PDB entry 8C2H | electron microscopy, 2.64 A resolution | chains B and G of the 8 polymer chains in the assembly

# Chain B
Name: Glutamate receptor 1 flip isoform
From: Rattus norvegicus
UniProt: P19490 (GRIA1_RAT), isoform P19490-2; the construct has insertions or renumbered stretches relative to UniProt, so the offset changes along the chain: -25 to -7 = UniProt 1-19; 2-889 = UniProt 20-907
Chain sequence (915 residues; numbered -25 to 889; the number before each row is that of its first residue; numbers below 1 keep their minus sign (Met-25 is residue -25)):
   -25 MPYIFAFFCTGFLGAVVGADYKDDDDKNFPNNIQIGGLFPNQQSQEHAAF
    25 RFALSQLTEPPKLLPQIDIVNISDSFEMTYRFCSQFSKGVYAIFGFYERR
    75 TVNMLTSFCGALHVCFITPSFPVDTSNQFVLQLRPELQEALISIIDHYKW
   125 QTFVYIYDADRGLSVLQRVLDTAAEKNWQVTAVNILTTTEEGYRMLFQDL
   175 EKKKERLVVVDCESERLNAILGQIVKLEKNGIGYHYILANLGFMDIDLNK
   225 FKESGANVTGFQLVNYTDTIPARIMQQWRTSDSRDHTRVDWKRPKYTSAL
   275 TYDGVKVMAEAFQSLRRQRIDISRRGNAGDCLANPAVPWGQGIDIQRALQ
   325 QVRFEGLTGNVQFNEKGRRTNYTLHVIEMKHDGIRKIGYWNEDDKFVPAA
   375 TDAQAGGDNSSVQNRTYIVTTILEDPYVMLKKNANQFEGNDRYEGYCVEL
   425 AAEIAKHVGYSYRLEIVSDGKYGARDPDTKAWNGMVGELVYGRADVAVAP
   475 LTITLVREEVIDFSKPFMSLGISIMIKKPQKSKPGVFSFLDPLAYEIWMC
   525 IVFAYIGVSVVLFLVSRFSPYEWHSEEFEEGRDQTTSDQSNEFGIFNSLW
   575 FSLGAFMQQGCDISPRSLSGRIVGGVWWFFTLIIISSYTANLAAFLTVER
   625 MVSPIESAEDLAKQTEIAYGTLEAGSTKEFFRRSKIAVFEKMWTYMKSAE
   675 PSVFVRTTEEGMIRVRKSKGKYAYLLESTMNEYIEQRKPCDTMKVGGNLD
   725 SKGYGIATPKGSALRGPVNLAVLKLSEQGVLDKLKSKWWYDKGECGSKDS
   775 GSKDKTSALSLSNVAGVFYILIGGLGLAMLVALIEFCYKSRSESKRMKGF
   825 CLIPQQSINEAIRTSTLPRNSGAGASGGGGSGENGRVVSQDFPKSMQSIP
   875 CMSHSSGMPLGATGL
Not modelled in the structure: -25 to 505, 544-564, 624-778, 816-889
Differences from the reference sequence: insertion (-6 to 1)
UniProt features mapped onto this chain:
  - motif: Ala886 to Leu889 (PDZ-binding)
  - binding site (L-glutamate): Pro474, Thr476, Arg481, Ser650, Thr651, Glu701
  - modified residue (Phosphoserine): Ser627, Ser692, Ser831, Ser845
  - lipidation (S-palmitoyl cysteine): Cys585, Cys811
  - glycosylation (N-linked (GlcNAc...) asparagine): Asn45, Asn231, Asn239, Asn345, Asn383, Asn388

# Chain G
Name: Voltage-dependent calcium channel gamma-3 subunit
From: Rattus norvegicus
UniProt: Q8VHX0 (CCG3_RAT); numbering as in UniProt (aligned over 2-315)
Chain sequence (314 residues; row label = number of the first residue in the row):
     2 RMCDRGIQMLITTVGAFAAFSLMTIAVGTDYWLYSRGVCRTKSTSDNETS
    52 RKNEEVMTHSGLWRTCCLEGAFRGVCKKIDHFPEDADYEQDTAEYLLRAV
   102 RASSVFPILSVTLLFFGGLCVAASEFHRSRHSVILSAGIFFVSAGLSNII
   152 GIIVYISANAGDPGQRDSKKSYSYGWSFYFGAFSFIIAEIVGVVAVHIYI
   202 EKHQQLRARSHSELLKKSTFARLPPYRYRFRRRSSSRSTEPRSRDLSPIS
   252 KGFHTIPSTDISMFTLSRDPSKLTMGTLLNSDRDHAFLQFHNSTPKEFKE
   302 SLHNNPANRRTTPV
Not modelled in the structure: 2-4, 42-55, 85-91, 162-171, 210-315
Cystine bridges: Cys40-Cys68, Cys67-Cys77
UniProt features mapped onto this chain:
  - modified residue: Ser248 (Phosphoserine)

# Chain B / chain G interface
Pairs across the interface (23; chain B residue first):
  Tyr519(B) - Tyr180(G)  hydrogen bond
  Glu520(B) - Ile157(G)
  Glu520(B) - Tyr173(G)  hydrogen bond
  Glu520(B) - Tyr175(G)  hydrogen bond
  Met523(B) - Ile153(G)  hydrophobic
  Met523(B) - Ile157(G)  hydrophobic
  Met523(B) - Phe179(G)  hydrophobic
  Cys524(B) - Ile154(G)  hydrophobic
  Phe527(B) - Ile150(G)
  Phe527(B) - Ile153(G)  hydrophobic
  Phe527(B) - Ala183(G)  hydrophobic
  Phe527(B) - Phe186(G)
  Ile530(B) - Phe186(G)  hydrophobic
  Ile530(B) - Glu190(G)
  Val534(B) - Val143(G)  hydrophobic
  Val534(B) - Glu190(G)
  Val534(B) - Val194(G)  hydrophobic
  Val535(B) - Val143(G)  hydrophobic
  Phe537(B) - Val197(G)  hydrophobic
  Phe537(B) - His198(G)
  Leu538(B) - Val197(G)  hydrophobic
  Arg541(B) - Ile201(G)
  Phe542(B) - Leu136(G)  hydrophobic
Also at the interface, not in a pair above, chain B (15 interface residues in all): Ala528, Gly531, Ile569
Also at the interface, not in a pair above, chain G (20 interface residues in all): Ile140, Leu147, Ile187

# Overview
15 residues of chain B face 20 of chain G across their interface; the contacts include 3 hydrogen bonds. Among
the polar pairs are Tyr519(B)-Tyr180(G), Glu520(B)-Tyr173(G) and Glu520(B)-Tyr175(G). Curated annotation
(UniProt) lists 6 L-glutamate-binding residues on chain B.
Chain B is Glutamate receptor 1 flip isoform and chain G is Voltage-dependent calcium channel gamma-3 subunit,
both from Rattus norvegicus; the structure, Transmembrane domain of active state homomeric GluA1 AMPA receptor
in tandem with TARP gamma 3, was determined by electron microscopy together with 8C1P, 8C1Q, 8C1R, 8C1S, 8C2I,
8P3Q and 9 further entries from the same study.
